PDB entry 5ZSN | X-ray diffraction, 2.40 A resolution | chains B and A of the 4 polymer chains in the assembly

# Chain B (and A)
Molecule: Toll-like receptor 7
Organism: Macaca mulatta
Notes: chain A of this document is another copy of the same molecule, construct and numbering; everything in this record applies to it too
UniProtKB: B3Y653 (B3Y653_MACMU); numbering as in UniProt (aligned over 27-839)
Chain sequence (823 residues; row label = number of the first residue in the row):
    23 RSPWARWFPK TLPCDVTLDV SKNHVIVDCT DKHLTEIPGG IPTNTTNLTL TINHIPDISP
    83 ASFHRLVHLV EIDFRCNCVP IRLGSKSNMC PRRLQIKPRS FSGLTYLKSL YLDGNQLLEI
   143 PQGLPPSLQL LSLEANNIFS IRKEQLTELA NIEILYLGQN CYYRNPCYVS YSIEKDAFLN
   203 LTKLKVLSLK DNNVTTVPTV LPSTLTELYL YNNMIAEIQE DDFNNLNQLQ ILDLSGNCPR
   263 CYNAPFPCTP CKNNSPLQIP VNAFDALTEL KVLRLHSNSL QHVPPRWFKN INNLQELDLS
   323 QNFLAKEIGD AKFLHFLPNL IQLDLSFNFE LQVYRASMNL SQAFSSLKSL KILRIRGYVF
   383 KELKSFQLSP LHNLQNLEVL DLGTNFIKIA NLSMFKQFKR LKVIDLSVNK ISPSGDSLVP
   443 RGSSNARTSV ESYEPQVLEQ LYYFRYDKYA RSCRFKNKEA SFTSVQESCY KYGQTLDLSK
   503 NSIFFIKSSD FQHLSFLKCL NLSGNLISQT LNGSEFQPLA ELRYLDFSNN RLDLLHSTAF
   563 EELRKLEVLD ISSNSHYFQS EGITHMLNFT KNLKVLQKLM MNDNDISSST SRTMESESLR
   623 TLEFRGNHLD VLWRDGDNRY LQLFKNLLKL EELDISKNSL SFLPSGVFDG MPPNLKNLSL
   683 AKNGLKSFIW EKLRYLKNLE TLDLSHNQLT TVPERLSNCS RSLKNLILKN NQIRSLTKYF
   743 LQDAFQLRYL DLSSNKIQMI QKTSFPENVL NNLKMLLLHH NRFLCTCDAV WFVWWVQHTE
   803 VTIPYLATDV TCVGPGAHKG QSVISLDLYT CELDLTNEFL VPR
Unresolved in the structure: 23-26, 436-458, 476-489, 836-845
Cystine bridges: C36-C51, C98-C475, C100-C112, C183-C189, C260-C273, C263-C270, C491-C521, C787-C814, C789-C833
Glycans and other covalent adducts: N-acetylglucosamine (NAG) linked to N69, N215, N361, N413, N523, N590, N679, N720
Sequence notes: expression tag (23-26, 840-845); engineered mutation Q167 (Asn in B3Y653), Q389 (Asn in B3Y653), Q488 (Asn in B3Y653), Q799 (Asn in B3Y653)
Residues lining bound ligands:
  - 2',3'- cyclic AMP (ACK), molecule 1: Y264, N265, F351, E352, L353, Q354, V355, Y356, V381, F408, K432
  - 2',3'- cyclic AMP (ACK), molecule 2: T532, D555, L557, G584, I585, T586

# How chain B and chain A interact
Residue-residue contacts - 81 pairs, chain B then chain A:
  R104(B) with D637(A); G638(A)
  K108(B) with D637(A), salt bridge; F664(A); S689(A)
  S109(B) with K688(A)
  Y185(B) with G638(A)
  R186(B) with R636(A); D637(A), hydrogen bond (side chain-backbone)
  Y264(B) with T586(A), hydrogen bond
  N265(B) with G584(A); I585(A); T586(A), hydrogen bond; T612(A), hydrogen bond
  A266(B) with R641(A), hydrogen bond (backbone-side chain)
  P267(B) with D639(A); R641(A)
  F268(B) with R641(A), hydrogen bond (backbone-side chain)
  P269(B) with D639(A); R641(A)
  V430(B) with S582(A)
  K432(B) with S530(A), hydrogen bond (side chain-backbone); D555(A), salt bridge; Y579(A), hydrogen bond
  Q462(B) with E583(A)
  L463(B) with E583(A)
  Y464(B) with E583(A), hydrogen bond (backbone-side chain)
  Y465(B) with E583(A), hydrogen bond (backbone-side chain)
  F466(B) with E583(A), hydrogen bond (backbone-side chain); G584(A)
  K502(B) with H578(A); S582(A)
  N503(B) with R553(A), hydrogen bond (backbone-side chain)
  S504(B) with Y579(A)
  F506(B) with F506(A), hydrophobic
  G526(B) with R553(A), hydrogen bond (backbone-side chain); H578(A)
  N527(B) with R553(A), hydrogen bond (backbone-side chain)
  L528(B) with L528(A); S530(A); R553(A)
  S530(B) with K432(A), hydrogen bond (backbone-side chain); L528(A)
  R553(B) with N503(A), hydrogen bond (side chain-backbone); G526(A), hydrogen bond (side chain-backbone); N527(A), hydrogen bond (side chain-backbone); L528(A); N551(A)
  D555(B) with K432(A), salt bridge
  H578(B) with K502(A); G526(A)
  Y579(B) with K432(A), hydrogen bond; S504(A)
  Q581(B) with K502(A)
  S582(B) with V430(A); K502(A)
  E583(B) with L463(A); Y464(A), hydrogen bond (side chain-backbone); Y465(A), hydrogen bond (side chain-backbone); F466(A), hydrogen bond (side chain-backbone)
  G584(B) with F466(A)
  I585(B) with N265(A)
  T586(B) with Y264(A), hydrogen bond; N265(A), hydrogen bond
  T612(B) with N265(A), hydrogen bond
  R636(B) with R186(A)
  D637(B) with R104(A); K108(A), salt bridge; R186(A), hydrogen bond (backbone-side chain)
  G638(B) with R104(A); Y185(A)
  D639(B) with P267(A); P269(A)
  R641(B) with A266(A), hydrogen bond (side chain-backbone); P267(A); F268(A), hydrogen bond (side chain-backbone); P269(A)
  F664(B) with K108(A)
  K688(B) with S109(A)
  S689(B) with K108(A)
  R784(B) with R784(A)
Also at the interface, not in a pair above, chain B (52 interface residues in all): I103, R378, T406, F408, N551, Q760
Also at the interface, not in a pair above, chain A (52 interface residues in all): I103, T406, F408, Q462, T532, Q581, K821

# Overview
The chain B/chain A interface involves 52 residues from each chain; the contacts include 28 hydrogen bonds and
4 salt bridges. Polar contacts include K108(B)-D637(A), K432(B)-D555(A) and R186(B)-D637(A). Chain B binds
2',3'- cyclic AMP.
Chain B and chain A are both Toll-like receptor 7 (Macaca mulatta); the structure, Crystal structure of monkey
TLR7 in complex with AAUUAA, was determined by X-ray diffraction (same publication as 5ZSA, 5ZSB, 5ZSC, 5ZSD,
5ZSE, 5ZSL and 5ZSM).
